PDB entry 5T4P | electron microscopy, 7.77 A resolution (low resolution: residue-level contacts below are approximate; hydrogen-bond / salt-bridge calls are withheld) | chains I and J of the 22 polymer chains in the assembly

[Chain I (and J)]
Name: ATP synthase subunit b
Source organism: Escherichia coli
Notes: chain J of this document is another copy of the same molecule, construct and numbering; everything in this record applies to it too
Reference sequence: P0ABA2 (ATPF_ECO57); numbering as in UniProt (aligned over 2-156)
Chain sequence (155 residues; each row starts with the number of its first residue):
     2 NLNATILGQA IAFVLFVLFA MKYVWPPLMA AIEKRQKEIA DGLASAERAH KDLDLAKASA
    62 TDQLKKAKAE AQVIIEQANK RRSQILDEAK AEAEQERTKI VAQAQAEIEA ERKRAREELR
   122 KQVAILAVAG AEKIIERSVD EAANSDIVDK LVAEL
Differences from the reference sequence: conflict Ala21 (Cys in P0ABA2)

[Chain I / chain J interface]
Pairs across the interface - 58 pairs, chain I then chain J:
  Ile40(I) - Ile40(J)
  Gly43(I) - Ile40(J)
  Gly43(I) - Leu44(J)
  Leu44(I) - Ile40(J)
  Ala47(I) - Gly43(J)
  Ala47(I) - Leu44(J)
  Ala47(I) - Ala47(J)
  Ala50(I) - Ala47(J)
  Ala50(I) - His51(J)
  His51(I) - Ala47(J)
  Leu54(I) - Ala50(J)
  Leu54(I) - His51(J)
  Leu54(I) - Leu54(J)
  Lys58(I) - Lys58(J)
  Ala61(I) - Lys58(J)
  Ala61(I) - Thr62(J)
  Leu65(I) - Thr62(J)
  Leu65(I) - Leu65(J)
  Lys69(I) - Lys69(J)
  Ala72(I) - Lys69(J)
  Ala72(I) - Gln73(J)
  Ile76(I) - Gln73(J)
  Ile76(I) - Ile76(J)
  Asn80(I) - Ile76(J)
  Asn80(I) - Asn80(J)
  Arg83(I) - Asn80(J)
  Arg83(I) - Lys81(J)
  Arg83(I) - Ser84(J)
  Leu87(I) - Ser84(J)
  Leu87(I) - Leu87(J)
  Lys91(I) - Lys91(J)
  Ala94(I) - Lys91(J)
  Ala94(I) - Ala92(J)
  Ala94(I) - Glu95(J)
  Arg98(I) - Glu95(J)
  Arg98(I) - Arg98(J)
  Ile101(I) - Thr99(J)
  Val102(I) - Arg98(J)
  Val102(I) - Thr99(J)
  Val102(I) - Val102(J)
  Ala105(I) - Gln106(J)
  Gln106(I) - Val102(J)
  Gln106(I) - Gln106(J)
  Ile109(I) - Gln106(J)
  Arg113(I) - Arg113(J)
  Ile135(I) - Ala132(J)
  Ile135(I) - Ile135(J)
  Ile136(I) - Ile135(J)
  Ser139(I) - Ile135(J)
  Ser139(I) - Ile136(J)
  Ser139(I) - Ser139(J)
  Ala143(I) - Ser139(J)
  Ser146(I) - Ser139(J)
  Ser146(I) - Ala143(J)
  Asp147(I) - Ala143(J)
  Ile148(I) - Glu142(J)
  Ile148(I) - Ala143(J)
  Lys151(I) - Glu142(J)
Other interface residues (no listed pair), chain I (39 interface residues in all): Ser84, Ala90, Gly131, Val140, Asn145, Val153
Other interface residues (no listed pair), chain J (39 interface residues in all): Ala61, Lys66, Asp88, Ala103, Glu110, Ala128, Gly131, Ile148

[Overview]
Chain I and chain J each contribute 39 residues to their interface.
Chain I and chain J are both ATP synthase subunit b (Escherichia coli); the structure, Autoinhibited E. coli
ATP synthase state 2, was determined by electron microscopy (same publication as 5T4Q and 5T4O).
